PDB entry 3AWK | X-ray diffraction, 2.00 A resolution | chain A

== Chain A ==
Molecule: Chalcone synthase-like polyketide synthase
From: Huperzia serrata
UniProt: A3E7Z7 (A3E7Z7_9TRAC); residue numbers follow UniProt; this construct covers 1-399
Sequence (402 residues; row label = number of the first residue in the row; numbers below 1 keep their minus sign (Gly-2 is residue -2)):
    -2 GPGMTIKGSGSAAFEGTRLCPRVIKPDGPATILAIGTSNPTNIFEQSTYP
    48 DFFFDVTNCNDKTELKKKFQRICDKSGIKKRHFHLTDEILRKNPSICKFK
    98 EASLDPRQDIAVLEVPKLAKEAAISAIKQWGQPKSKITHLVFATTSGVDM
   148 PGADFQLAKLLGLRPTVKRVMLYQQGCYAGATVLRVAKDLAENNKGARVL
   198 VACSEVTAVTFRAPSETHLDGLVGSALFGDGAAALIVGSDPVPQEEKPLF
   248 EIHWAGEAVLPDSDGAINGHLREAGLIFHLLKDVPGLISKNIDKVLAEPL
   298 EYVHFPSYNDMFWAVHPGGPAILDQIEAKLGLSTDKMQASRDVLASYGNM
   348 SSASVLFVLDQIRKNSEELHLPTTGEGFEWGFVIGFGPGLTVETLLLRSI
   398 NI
Not modelled in the structure: -2 to 19
Differences from the reference sequence: expression tag (-2 to 0)
Modified residues: Cys174 (3-sulfinoalanine; CSD)
Reported in the primary citation:
  - catalytic residues: Cys174 (by similarity / conservation)
  - specificity-determining residues: Phe225, Ser348 (from molecular simulation)
  - mutagenesis - S348G (4.5-fold): decreased catalytic activity on 2-carbamoylbenzoyl-CoA
  - mutagenesis - S348G (3.6-fold): increased catalytic activity on 3-carbamoyl-2-naphthoyl-CoA
  - mutagenesis - S348G: decreased catalytic activity on 3-carbamoylpicolinoyl-CoA
  - mutagenesis - F225A/S348G, F225C/S348G, F225G/S348G, F225H/S348G, F225L/S348G, F225S/S348G: abolished catalytic activity
  - mutagenesis - F225W/S348G, F225Y/S348G, S348C, S348T, S348V: unchanged catalytic activity

== Overview ==
The paper reports the catalytic residue Cys174; F225A/S348G, F225C/S348G and F225G/S348G, among others,
abolish catalytic activity; 12 substitutions were tested in all.
Chain A is Chalcone synthase-like polyketide synthase (Huperzia serrata); the structure, Crystal structure of
the polyketide synthase 1 from huperzia serrata, was determined by X-ray diffraction (same publication as
3AWJ).
